Entry 8PPV (electron microscopy, 3.02 A resolution); this record covers chains A and C of the 7 polymer chains in the assembly.

[Chain A]
Molecule: DNA polymerase II small subunit
From: Pyrococcus abyssi GE5
Notes: EC 2.7.7.7, 3.1.11.1
UniProt: Q9V2F3 (DP2S_PYRAB); residues 2-619 here = UniProt positions 2-619
Sequence (662 residues; numbered -42 to 619; the number before each row is that of its first residue; numbers below 1 keep their minus sign (Met-42 is residue -42)):
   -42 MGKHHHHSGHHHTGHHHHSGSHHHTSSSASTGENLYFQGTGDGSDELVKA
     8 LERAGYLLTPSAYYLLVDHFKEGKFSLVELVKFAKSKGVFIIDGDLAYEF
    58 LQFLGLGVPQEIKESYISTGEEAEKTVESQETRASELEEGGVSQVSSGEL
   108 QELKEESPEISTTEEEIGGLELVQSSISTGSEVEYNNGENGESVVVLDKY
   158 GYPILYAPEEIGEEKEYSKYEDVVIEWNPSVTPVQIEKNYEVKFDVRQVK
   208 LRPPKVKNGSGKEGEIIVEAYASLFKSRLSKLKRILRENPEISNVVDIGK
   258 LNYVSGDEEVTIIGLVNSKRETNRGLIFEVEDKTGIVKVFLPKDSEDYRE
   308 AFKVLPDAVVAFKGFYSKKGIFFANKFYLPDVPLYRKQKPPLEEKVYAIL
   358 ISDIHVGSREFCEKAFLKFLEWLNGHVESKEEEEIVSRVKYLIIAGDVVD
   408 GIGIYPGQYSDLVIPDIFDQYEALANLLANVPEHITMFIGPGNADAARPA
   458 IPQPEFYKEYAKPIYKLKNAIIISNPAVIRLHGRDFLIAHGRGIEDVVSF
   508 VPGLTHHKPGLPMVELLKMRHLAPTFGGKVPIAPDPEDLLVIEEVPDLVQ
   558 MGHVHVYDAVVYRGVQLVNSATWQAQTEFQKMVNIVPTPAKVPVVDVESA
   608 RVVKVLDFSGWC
Unresolved in the structure: -42 to 172
Disulfide bonds: Cys369-Cys619
Construct notes: initiating methionine (-42); expression tag (-41 to 1); engineered mutation Ala451 (His in Q9V2F3)
Metal / ion sites: Mg2+ site 1: Asp360, Asp404; Mg2+ site 2: Asp404, Asn450
What the authors report for this chain:
  - mutagenesis - Y412A/R499A/F586A, H451A: abolished catalytic activity
  - mutagenesis - Y412A, F586A: decreased catalytic activity on ssDNA
  - mutagenesis - Y412A, F586A: decreased catalytic activity on P/T
  - mutagenesis - P413A: unchanged catalytic activity

[Chain C]
Molecule: DNA polymerase sliding clamp
From: Pyrococcus abyssi GE5
UniProt: Q9UYX8 (PCNA_PYRAB); numbering as in UniProt (aligned over 1-249)
Sequence (261 residues; each row starts with the number of its first residue; numbers below 1 keep their minus sign (Met-11 is residue -11)):
   -11 MRGSHHHHHHGSMPFEIVFEGAKEFAQLIETASRLIDEAAFKVTEEGISM
    39 RAMDPSRVVLIDLNLPASIFSKYEVDGEETIGVNMDHLKKVLKRGKAKET
    89 LILRKGEENFLEISLQGTATRTFKLPLIDVEEIEVDLPELPFTAKVVILG
   139 DVIKEAVKDASLVSDSMKFIAKENEFTMRAEGETQEVEVKLTLEDEGLLD
   189 IEVQEETKSAYGISYLSDMVKGLGKADEVTIKFGNEMPMQMEYYIRDEGR
   239 LIFLLAPRVEE
Unresolved in the structure: -11 to 1, 248-249
Construct notes: initiating methionine (-11); expression tag (-10 to 0)

[How chain A and chain C interact]
Residue-residue contacts (5):
  Lys212(A) with Glu171(C)
  Gly216(A) with Ser149(C); Leu150(C); Ser152(C); Asp153(C)
Also at the interface, not in a pair above, chain A (4 interface residues in all): Val213, Asn215
Also at the interface, not in a pair above, chain C (7 interface residues in all): Val151, Gly170

[Summary]
4 residues of chain A face 7 of chain C across their interface. The Mg2+ site 1 is built by Asp360(A) and
Asp404(A). Asp404(A) and Asn450(A) coordinate Mg2+ site 2. From the paper: Y412A/R499A/F586A and H451A of
chain A abolish catalytic activity; Y412A and F586A of chain A reduce catalytic activity on ssDNA.
Chain A is DNA polymerase II small subunit and chain C is DNA polymerase sliding clamp, both from Pyrococcus
abyssi GE5; the structure, Intermediate conformer of Pyrococcus abyssi DNA polymerase D (PolD) bound to a
primer/template substrate containing three ..., was determined by electron microscopy together with 8PPT and
8PPU from the same study.
